Entry 1D4E (X-ray diffraction, 2.80 A resolution); this record covers chain A.

# Chain A
Name: Flavocytochrome C fumarate reductase
Organism: Shewanella oneidensis
Notes: EC 1.3.99.1
UniProt: P83223 (FRDA_SHEON); residues 0-571 here correspond to UniProt positions 25-596 (UniProt number = residue number + 25)
Chain sequence (572 residues; numbered 0 to 571; the number before each row is that of its first residue; numbering starts at 0):
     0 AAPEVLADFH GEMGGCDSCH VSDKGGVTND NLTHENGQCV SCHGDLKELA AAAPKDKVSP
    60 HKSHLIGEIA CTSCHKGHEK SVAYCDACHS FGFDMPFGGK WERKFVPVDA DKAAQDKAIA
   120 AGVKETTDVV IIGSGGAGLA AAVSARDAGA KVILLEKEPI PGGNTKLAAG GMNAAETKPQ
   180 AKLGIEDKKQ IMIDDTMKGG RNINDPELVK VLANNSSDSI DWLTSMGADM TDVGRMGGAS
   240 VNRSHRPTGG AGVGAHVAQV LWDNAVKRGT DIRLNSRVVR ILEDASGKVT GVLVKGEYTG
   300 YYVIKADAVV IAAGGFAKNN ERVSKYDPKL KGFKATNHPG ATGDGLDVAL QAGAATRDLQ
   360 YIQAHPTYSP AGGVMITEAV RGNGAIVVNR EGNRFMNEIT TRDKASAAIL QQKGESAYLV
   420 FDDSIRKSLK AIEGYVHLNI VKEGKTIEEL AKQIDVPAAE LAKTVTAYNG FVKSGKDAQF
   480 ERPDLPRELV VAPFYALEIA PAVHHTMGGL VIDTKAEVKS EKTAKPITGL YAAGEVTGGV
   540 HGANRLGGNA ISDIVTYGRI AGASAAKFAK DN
Disordered / not traced: 0-3, 54-56, 284-285, 472, 570-571
Covalent attachments: heme c (HEC) linked to Cys15, Cys18, Cys38, Cys70, Cys73, Cys84, Cys87
Bound ions: heme c Fe (4 sites), coordinated by His9, His19, His42, His60, His63, His74, His77, His88
Residues lining bound ligands:
  - FAD (flavin-adenine dinucleotide): Ile131, Gly132, Ser133, Gly134, Gly135, Ala136, Gly137, Leu154, Glu155, Lys156, Glu157, Gly161, Gly162, Asn163, Thr164, Leu166, Ala167, Ala168, Gly169, Gly170, Met235, Ser275, Arg276, Val277, Ala311, Ala312, Gly313, Thr335, Asn336, His337, Gly339, Asp343, Gly344, Met374, His503, His504, Gly533, Glu534, Arg544, Gly547, Asn548, Ala549, Ile550, Ile553
  - fumaric acid (FUM): Ala168, Gly169, Met235, His364, Met374, Thr376, Glu377, Ala378, Arg401, His503, Arg544, Gly546, Gly547
  - heme c (HEC), molecule 1: Leu5, Ala6, His9, Gly14, Ser17, His19, Lys23, Gly24, Gly25, Val26, Leu31, Thr71, His74, Lys75, Gly76, His77, Glu78, Tyr297
  - heme c (HEC), molecule 2: Leu5, Phe8, His9, Met12, Ser17, Glu34, Gln37, Cys41, His42, Thr71, His74, Pro95, Phe96
  - heme c (HEC), molecule 3: Val39, His42, Gly43, Asp44, Leu45, Leu48, Pro59, His60, Ile68, Ala69, Ser72, His74, Ala82, Tyr83, Phe92, Asp93, Met94, Pro95
  - heme c (HEC), molecule 4: Val57, Ser58, Pro59, Ser62, His63, Leu64, Tyr83, Ala86, His88, Phe90, Phe92, Leu166, Ala168, His337, Val373, Met374, Ala430, Gly433, Tyr434, Leu437

# In short
Bound to chain A: flavin-adenine dinucleotide and fumaric acid. Heme c is covalently linked to Cys18, Cys38,
Cys70 and Cys84. His9 and His42 coordinate a heme c Fe ion.
Chain A is Flavocytochrome C fumarate reductase (Shewanella oneidensis); the structure, Crystal structure of
the flavocytochrome C fumarate reductase of shewanella putrefaciens strain mr-1 complexed with fumarate, was
determined by X-ray diffraction, deposited together with 1D4C and 1D4D.
